Entry 7V56 (X-ray diffraction, 2.27 A resolution); this record covers chain A.

[Chain A]
Name: AdaV
From: Actinomadura sp. ATCC 39365
UniProt: A0A1U8X168 (A0A1U8X168_9ACTN); numbering as in UniProt (aligned over 1-310)
Chain sequence (330 residues; each row starts with the number of its first residue; numbers below 1 keep their minus sign (Met-19 is residue -19)):
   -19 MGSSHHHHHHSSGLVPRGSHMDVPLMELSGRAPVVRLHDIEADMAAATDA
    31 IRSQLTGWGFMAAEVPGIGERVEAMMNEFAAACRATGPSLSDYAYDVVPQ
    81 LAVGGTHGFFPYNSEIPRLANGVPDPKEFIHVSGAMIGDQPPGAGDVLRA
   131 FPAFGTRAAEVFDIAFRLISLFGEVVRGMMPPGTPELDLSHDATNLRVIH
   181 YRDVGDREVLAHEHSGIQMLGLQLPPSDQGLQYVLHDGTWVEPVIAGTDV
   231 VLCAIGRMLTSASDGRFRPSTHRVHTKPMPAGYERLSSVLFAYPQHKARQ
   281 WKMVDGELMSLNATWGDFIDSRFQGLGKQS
Not modelled in the structure: -19 to 2, 93-106, 121, 183-191, 258-264, 301-310
Differences from the reference sequence: initiating methionine (-19); expression tag (-18 to 0); engineered mutation Ala234 (Asn in A0A1U8X168)
Bound ions: Fe ion: His194, His252

[In short]
His194 and His252 coordinate a Fe ion ion.
Chain A is AdaV (Actinomadura sp. ATCC 39365); the structure, Structure of AdaV, was determined by X-ray
diffraction (same publication as 7V7X, 7V52, 7V54, 7V57 and 7FH5).
